PDB entry 3SS3 | X-ray diffraction, 2.42 A resolution | chains A and D of the 4 polymer chains in the assembly

# Chain A (and D)
Protein: Glutaminase C
From: Mus musculus
Notes: EC 3.5.1.2; chain D of this document is another copy of the same molecule, construct and numbering; everything in this record applies to it too
Reference sequence: Q69ZX9 (Q69ZX9_MOUSE); residues 128-603 here correspond to UniProt positions 134-609 (UniProt number = residue number + 6)
Amino-acid sequence (479 residues; row label = number of the first residue in the row):
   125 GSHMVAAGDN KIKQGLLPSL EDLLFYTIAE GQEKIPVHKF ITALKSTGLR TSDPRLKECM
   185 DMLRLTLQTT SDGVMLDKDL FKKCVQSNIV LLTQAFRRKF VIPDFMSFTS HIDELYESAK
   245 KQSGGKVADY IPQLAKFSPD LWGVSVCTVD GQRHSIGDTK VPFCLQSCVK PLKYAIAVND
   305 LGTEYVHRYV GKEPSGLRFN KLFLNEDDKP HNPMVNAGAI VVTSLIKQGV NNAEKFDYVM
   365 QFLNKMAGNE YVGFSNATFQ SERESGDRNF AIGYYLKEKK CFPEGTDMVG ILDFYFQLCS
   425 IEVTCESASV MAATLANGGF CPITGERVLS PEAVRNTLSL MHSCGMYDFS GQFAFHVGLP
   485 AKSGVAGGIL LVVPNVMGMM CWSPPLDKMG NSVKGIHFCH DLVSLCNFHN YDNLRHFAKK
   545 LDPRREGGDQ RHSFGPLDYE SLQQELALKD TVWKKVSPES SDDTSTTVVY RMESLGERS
Disordered / not traced: 125-143, 153-155, 195-197, 321-326, 550-603 (chain D: 125-143, 153-155, 191-197, 252-256, 320-326, 551-603)
Sequence notes: expression tag (125-127)
From the paper describing this entry:
  - binding site for chloride ion: S291, Y471, V489
  - catalytic residues: S291 (proposed by the authors, not directly observed)
  - self-association interface (contacts with another copy of this molecule): F327, D391 to K401
  - mutagenesis - F394S: decreased catalytic activity on 50 mM Pi
  - conformationally variable residues (order/disorder transition): L321 to L326
  - mutagenesis - F327S: increased catalytic activity on in the absence of phosphate

# Chain A / chain D interface
Pairs across the interface - 17 pairs, chain A then chain D:
  D391(A) - Y398(D)
  D391(A) - K401(D)  salt bridge
  D391(A) - E402(D)
  R392(A) - Y399(D)
  R392(A) - E402(D)
  R392(A) - K403(D)
  F394(A) - Y398(D)  hydrophobic
  A395(A) - A395(D)
  A395(A) - Y398(D)
  A395(A) - Y399(D)
  Y398(A) - D391(D)
  Y398(A) - F394(D)  hydrophobic
  Y398(A) - A395(D)
  Y398(A) - Y398(D)  hydrophobic
  Y399(A) - A395(D)
  K401(A) - D391(D)  salt bridge
  E402(A) - R392(D)
Other interface residues (no listed pair), chain A (9 interface residues in all): F327
Other interface residues (no listed pair), chain D (10 interface residues in all): F327

# In short
9 residues of chain A and 10 residues of chain D are in contact, with 2 salt bridges. The salt-bridged pair is
D391(A)-K401(D). From the paper: the catalytic residue S291(A); F394S of chain A reduces catalytic activity on
50 mM Pi.
Both chains are Glutaminase C (Mus musculus). Entry 3SS3 (Crystal structure of mouse Glutaminase C,
ligand-free form) was determined by X-ray diffraction (same publication as 3SS4 and 3SS5).
